PDB entry 4XR5 | X-ray diffraction, 2.05 A resolution | chains A and B

# Chain A (and B)
Name: Thymidine phosphorylase
Organism: Salmonella enterica subsp. enterica serovar Typhimurium
Notes: EC 2.4.2.4; chain B of this document is another copy of the same molecule, construct and numbering; everything in this record applies to it too
UniProtKB: Q7CP66 (TYPH_SALTY); residue numbers follow UniProt; this construct covers 1-440
Sequence (440 residues; row label = number of the first residue in the row):
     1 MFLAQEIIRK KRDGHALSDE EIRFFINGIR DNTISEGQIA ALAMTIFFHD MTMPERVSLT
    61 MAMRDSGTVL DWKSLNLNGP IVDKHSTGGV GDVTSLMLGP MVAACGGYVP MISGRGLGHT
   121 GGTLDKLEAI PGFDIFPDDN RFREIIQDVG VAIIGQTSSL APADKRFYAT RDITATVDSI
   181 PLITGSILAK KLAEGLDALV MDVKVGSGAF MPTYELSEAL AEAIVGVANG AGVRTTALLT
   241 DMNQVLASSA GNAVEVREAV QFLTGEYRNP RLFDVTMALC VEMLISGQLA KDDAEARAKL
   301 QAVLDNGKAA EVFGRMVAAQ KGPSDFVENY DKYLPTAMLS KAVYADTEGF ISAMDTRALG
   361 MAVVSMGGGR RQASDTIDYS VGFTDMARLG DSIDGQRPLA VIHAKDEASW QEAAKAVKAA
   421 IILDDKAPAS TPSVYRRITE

# Chain A / chain B interface
Residue-residue contacts - 47 pairs, chain A then chain B:
  Q5(A) with R171(B); D172(B), hydrogen bond (side chain-backbone); I173(B); T174(B); A175(B), hydrogen bond (side chain-backbone)
  I8(A) with T174(B); A175(B), hydrophobic
  R9(A) with A175(B)
  R12(A) with F47(B); F48(B); A175(B), hydrogen bond (side chain-backbone); D178(B), salt bridge
  S35(A) with E36(B), hydrogen bond; I173(B)
  E36(A) with S35(B), hydrogen bond; E36(B), hydrogen bond (backbone-side chain); G37(B), hydrogen bond (side chain-backbone)
  G37(A) with E36(B), hydrogen bond (backbone-side chain); G37(B); A40(B); T174(B)
  Q38(A) with I173(B), hydrogen bond (side chain-backbone); T174(B)
  A40(A) with G37(B)
  A41(A) with T174(B)
  M44(A) with I8(B), hydrophobic; R12(B); A41(B); M44(B), hydrophobic; T45(B)
  T45(A) with M44(B)
  F47(A) with R12(B)
  F48(A) with R12(B); F48(B), hydrophobic; H49(B)
  H49(A) with F48(B)
  D172(A) with Q5(B), hydrogen bond (backbone-side chain)
  I173(A) with Q5(B); Q38(B), hydrogen bond (backbone-side chain)
  T174(A) with Q5(B); I8(B); G37(B); Q38(B); A41(B)
  A175(A) with Q5(B); R9(B); R12(B), hydrogen bond (backbone-side chain)
Also at the interface, not in a pair above, chain A (22 interface residues in all): D13, R171, D178
Also at the interface, not in a pair above, chain B (23 interface residues in all): F2, T176

# Summary
22 residues of chain A and 23 residues of chain B are in contact, with 12 hydrogen bonds and 1 salt bridge.
Among the polar pairs are R12(A)-D178(B), Q5(A)-D172(B) and Q5(A)-A175(B).
Chain A and chain B are both Thymidine phosphorylase (Salmonella enterica subsp. enterica serovar
Typhimurium); the structure, X-ray structure of the unliganded thymidine phosphorylase from Salmonella
typhimurium at 2.05 A resolution, was determined by X-ray diffraction (same publication as 4YYY and 4YEK).
